PDB entry 5IUY | X-ray diffraction, 2.29 A resolution | chains A and C of the 3 polymer chains in the assembly

Chain A (and C):
Name: Multidrug efflux outer membrane protein OprN
Source organism: Pseudomonas aeruginosa PAO1
Notes: chain C of this document is another copy of the same molecule, construct and numbering; everything in this record applies to it too
UniProt: Q9I0Y7 (Q9I0Y7_PSEAE); residues 1-447 here correspond to UniProt positions 26-472 (UniProt number = residue number + 25)
Chain sequence (453 residues; numbered 1 to 453; the number before each row is that of its first residue):
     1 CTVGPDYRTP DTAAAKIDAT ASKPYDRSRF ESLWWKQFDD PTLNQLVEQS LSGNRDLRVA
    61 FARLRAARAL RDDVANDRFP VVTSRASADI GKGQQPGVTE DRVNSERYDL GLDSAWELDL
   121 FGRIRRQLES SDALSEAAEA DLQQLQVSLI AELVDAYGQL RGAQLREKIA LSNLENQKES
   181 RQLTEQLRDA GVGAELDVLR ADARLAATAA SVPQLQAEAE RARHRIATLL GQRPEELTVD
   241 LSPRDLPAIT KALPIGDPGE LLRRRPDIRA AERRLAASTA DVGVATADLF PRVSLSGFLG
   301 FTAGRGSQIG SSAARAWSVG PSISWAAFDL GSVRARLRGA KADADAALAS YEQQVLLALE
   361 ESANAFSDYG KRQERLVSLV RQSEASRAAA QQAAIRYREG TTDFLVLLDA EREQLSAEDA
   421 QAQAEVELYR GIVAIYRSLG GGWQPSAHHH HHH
Disordered / not traced: 446-453 (chain C: 452-453)
Construct notes: expression tag (448-453)
Glycans and other covalent adducts: palmitic acid (PLM) linked to C1
Bound ions: Na+: S332 (shared with 1 residue of chain B)
Reported in the primary citation:
  - self-association interface (contacts with another copy of this molecule); pairs are residue here / residue on that copy: D409-R412 (salt bridge)

Interface between chain A and chain C:
Residue-residue contacts (117; chain A residue first):
  R55(A) - A349(C)
  R55(A) - E352(C)  salt bridge
  R55(A) - Q353(C)
  D56(A) - Q353(C)
  R58(A) - A349(C)
  V59(A) - A346(C)
  V59(A) - A349(C)  hydrophobic
  V59(A) - S350(C)
  A62(A) - A342(C)
  A62(A) - A346(C)
  R65(A) - A342(C)
  R65(A) - D345(C)  salt bridge
  A66(A) - A342(C)
  A66(A) - D343(C)
  A69(A) - A335(C)
  A69(A) - G339(C)
  D72(A) - A335(C)
  D72(A) - R338(C)  salt bridge
  D73(A) - S332(C)  hydrogen bond
  D73(A) - A335(C)
  D73(A) - R336(C)  salt bridge
  N76(A) - G331(C)
  N76(A) - S332(C)  hydrogen bond
  V81(A) - D329(C)
  V82(A) - A326(C)
  V82(A) - A327(C)
  V82(A) - F328(C)  hydrogen bond (backbone-backbone)
  V82(A) - D329(C)
  T83(A) - W325(C)
  T83(A) - A326(C)
  S84(A) - S324(C)
  S84(A) - W325(C)  hydrogen bond (backbone-backbone)
  S84(A) - A327(C)
  R85(A) - I323(C)
  A86(A) - S322(C)
  A86(A) - I323(C)  hydrogen bond (backbone-backbone)
  S87(A) - P321(C)
  S87(A) - S322(C)
  A88(A) - G320(C)
  A88(A) - P321(C)  hydrogen bond (backbone-backbone)
  D89(A) - V319(C)
  I90(A) - W317(C)
  I90(A) - S318(C)
  I90(A) - V319(C)  hydrogen bond (backbone-backbone)
  G91(A) - W317(C)
  G91(A) - S318(C)
  K92(A) - A316(C)
  K92(A) - W317(C)  hydrogen bond (backbone-backbone)
  G93(A) - R315(C)
  Q94(A) - T302(C)
  Q94(A) - A303(C)
  Q94(A) - G304(C)
  Q94(A) - Q308(C)
  Q94(A) - A313(C)  hydrogen bond (side chain-backbone)
  Q94(A) - A314(C)
  P96(A) - E106(C)
  P96(A) - R107(C)
  P96(A) - A303(C)
  P96(A) - G304(C)
  E100(A) - R305(C)  salt bridge
  E100(A) - Q308(C)
  R102(A) - S312(C)
  R102(A) - A313(C)
  R102(A) - R315(C)  hydrogen bond (side chain-backbone)
  A194(A) - R396(C)
  E195(A) - Q392(C)
  L196(A) - A389(C)
  L196(A) - Q392(C)
  L196(A) - R396(C)
  L199(A) - A385(C)
  L199(A) - A388(C)  hydrophobic
  L199(A) - A389(C)
  L199(A) - Q392(C)
  R200(A) - A389(C)
  R200(A) - V406(C)
  D202(A) - A385(C)
  A203(A) - Q382(C)
  A203(A) - A385(C)
  A203(A) - S386(C)
  R204(A) - E413(C)  salt bridge
  A206(A) - S378(C)
  A206(A) - Q382(C)
  A207(A) - Q382(C)
  A209(A) - S378(C)
  A210(A) - R375(C)  hydrogen bond (backbone-side chain)
  A210(A) - S378(C)
  A210(A) - L379(C)  hydrophobic
  P213(A) - K371(C)
  P213(A) - R375(C)
  Q214(A) - R375(C)
  Q216(A) - K371(C)  hydrogen bond
  A217(A) - D368(C)
  A217(A) - K371(C)
  E220(A) - S367(C)
  R221(A) - N364(C)
  R221(A) - D368(C)  salt bridge
  H224(A) - E360(C)
  H224(A) - A363(C)
  H224(A) - N364(C)  hydrogen bond
  R225(A) - L357(C)
  R225(A) - E360(C)  salt bridge
  T228(A) - Q353(C)
  T228(A) - L356(C)
  T228(A) - L357(C)
  T228(A) - E360(C)  hydrogen bond
  G231(A) - L356(C)
  Q232(A) - L356(C)
  R233(A) - T12(C)
  R233(A) - A13(C)  hydrogen bond (side chain-backbone)
  R233(A) - A14(C)  hydrogen bond (side chain-backbone)
  R233(A) - L356(C)
  R233(A) - L359(C)
  P234(A) - L359(C)
  L405(A) - L405(C)  hydrophobic
  L405(A) - D409(C)
  R412(A) - D409(C)  salt bridge
  R412(A) - E413(C)
Also at the interface, not in a pair above, chain A (59 interface residues in all): L112, S211, E235, L408
Also at the interface, not in a pair above, chain C (72 interface residues in all): A15, K16, L262, V355, E374, R381, A393

Overview:
59 residues of chain A and 72 residues of chain C are in contact, with 16 hydrogen bonds and 9 salt bridges.
Among the polar pairs are R55(A)-E352(C), R65(A)-D345(C) and D72(A)-R338(C). Palmitic acid is covalently
linked to C1(A). The paper reports a self-association interface involving D409(A) and R412(A).
Chain A and chain C are both Multidrug efflux outer membrane protein OprN (Pseudomonas aeruginosa PAO1); the
structure, Structural insights of the outer-membrane channel OprN, was determined by X-ray diffraction (same
publication as 5NSW).
